Entry 8F1I (electron microscopy, 3.00 A resolution); this record covers chains J and D of the 10 polymer chains in the assembly.

[Chain J]
Protein: DNA-directed RNA polymerase subunit beta'
Source organism: Escherichia coli
Notes: EC 2.7.7.6
UniProt: P0A8T7 (RPOC_ECOLI); residue numbers follow UniProt; this construct covers 1-1407
Chain sequence (1430 residues; numbered 1 to 1430; the number before each row is that of its first residue):
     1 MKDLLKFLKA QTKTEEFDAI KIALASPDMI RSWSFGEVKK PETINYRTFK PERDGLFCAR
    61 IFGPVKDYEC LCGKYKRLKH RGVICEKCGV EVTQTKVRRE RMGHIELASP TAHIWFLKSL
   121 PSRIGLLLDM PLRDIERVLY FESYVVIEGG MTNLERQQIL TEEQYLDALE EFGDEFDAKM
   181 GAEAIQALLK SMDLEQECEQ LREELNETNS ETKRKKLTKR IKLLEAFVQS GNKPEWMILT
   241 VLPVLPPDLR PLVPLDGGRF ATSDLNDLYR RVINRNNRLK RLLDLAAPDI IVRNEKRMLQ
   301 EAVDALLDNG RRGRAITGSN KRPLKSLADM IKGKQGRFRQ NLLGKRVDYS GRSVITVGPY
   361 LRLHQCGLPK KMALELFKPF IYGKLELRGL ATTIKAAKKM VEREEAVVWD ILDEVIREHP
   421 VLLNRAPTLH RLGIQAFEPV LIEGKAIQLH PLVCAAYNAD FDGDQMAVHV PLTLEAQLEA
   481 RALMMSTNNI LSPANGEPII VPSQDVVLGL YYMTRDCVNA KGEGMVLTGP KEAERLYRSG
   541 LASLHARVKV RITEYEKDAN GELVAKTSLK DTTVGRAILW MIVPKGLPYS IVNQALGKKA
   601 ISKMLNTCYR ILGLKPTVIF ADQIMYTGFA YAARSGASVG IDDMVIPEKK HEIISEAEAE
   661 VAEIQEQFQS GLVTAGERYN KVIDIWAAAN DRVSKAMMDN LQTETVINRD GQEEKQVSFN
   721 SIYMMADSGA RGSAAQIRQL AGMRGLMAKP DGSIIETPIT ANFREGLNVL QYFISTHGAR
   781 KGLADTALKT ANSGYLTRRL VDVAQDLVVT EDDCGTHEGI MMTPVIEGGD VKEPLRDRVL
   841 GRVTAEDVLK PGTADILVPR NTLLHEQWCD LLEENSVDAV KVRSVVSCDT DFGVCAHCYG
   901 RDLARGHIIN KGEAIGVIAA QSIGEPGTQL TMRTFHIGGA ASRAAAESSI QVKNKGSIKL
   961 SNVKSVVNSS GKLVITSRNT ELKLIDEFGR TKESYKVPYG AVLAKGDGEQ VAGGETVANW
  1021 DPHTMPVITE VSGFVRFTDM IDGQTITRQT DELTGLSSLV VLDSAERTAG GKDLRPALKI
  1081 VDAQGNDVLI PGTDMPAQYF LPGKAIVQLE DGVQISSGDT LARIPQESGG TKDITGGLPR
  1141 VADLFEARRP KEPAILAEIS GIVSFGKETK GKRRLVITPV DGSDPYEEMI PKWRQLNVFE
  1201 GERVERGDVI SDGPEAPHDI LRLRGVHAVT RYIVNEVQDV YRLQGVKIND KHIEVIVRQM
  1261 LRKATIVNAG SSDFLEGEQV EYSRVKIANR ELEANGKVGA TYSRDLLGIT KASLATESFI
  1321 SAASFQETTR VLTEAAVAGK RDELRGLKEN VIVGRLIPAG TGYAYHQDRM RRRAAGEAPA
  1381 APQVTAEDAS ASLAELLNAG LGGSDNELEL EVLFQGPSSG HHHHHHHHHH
Unresolved in the structure: 1-2, 935-947, 1127-1135, 1374-1430
Sequence notes: expression tag (1408-1430)
UniProt features mapped onto this chain:
  - binding site (Zn(2+)): Cys70, Cys72, Cys85, Cys88, Cys814, Cys888, Cys895, Cys898
  - binding site (Mg(2+)): Asp460, Asp462, Asp464
  - modified residue: Lys983 (N6-acetyllysine)
Metal / ion sites: Zn2+ site 1: Cys70, Cys72, Cys85, Cys88; Mg2+: Asp460, Asp462, Asp464; Zn2+ site 2: Cys814, Cys888, Cys895, Cys898

[Chain D]
Molecule: 36-nt DNA strand
Sequence (36 nucleotides; row label = number of the first residue in the row):
    37 CGTTGTATTT ATTGCAATTT TCGTGCCAAT TTCTGG
Unresolved in the structure: 37-57, 71-72

[How chain J and chain D interact]
Pairs across the interface (10; chain J residue first):
  Leu120(J) with DT67(D), sugar contact
  Asn209(J) with DG59(D), phosphate contact
  Ser210(J) with DT60(D), phosphate contact
  Arg311(J) with DT68(D), salt bridge to the phosphate
  Arg339(J) with DT70(D), salt bridge to the phosphate
  Tyr795(J) with DC69(D), phosphate contact
  Lys1172(J) with DC62(D), salt bridge to the phosphate
  Gln1326(J) with DC69(D), sugar contact
  Glu1327(J) with DT68(D), phosphate contact; DC69(D), hydrogen bond to the phosphate
Other interface residues (no listed pair), chain J (11 interface residues in all): Glu211, Ala791
Other interface residues (no listed pair), chain D (8 interface residues in all): DG61

[In short]
The interface between chain J and chain D involves 11 residues on one side and 8 on the other; the contacts
include 1 hydrogen bond and 3 salt bridges. Polar contacts include Glu1327(J)-DC69(D), Arg311(J)-DT68(D) and
Arg339(J)-DT70(D).
Chain J is DNA-directed RNA polymerase subunit beta' (Escherichia coli) and chain D is a 36-nt DNA strand; the
structure, SigN RNA polymerase early-melted intermediate bound to mismatch fragment dhsU36mm1 (-12T), was
determined by electron microscopy, deposited together with 8F1J and 8F1K.
